2M1K - chains B and A of the 4 polymer chains in the assembly; structure by solution NMR.

[Chain B]
Molecule: Protein S100-A6
Source organism: Homo sapiens
UniProtKB: P06703 (S10A6_HUMAN); residue numbers follow UniProt; this construct covers 1-90
Amino-acid sequence (90 residues; each row starts with the number of its first residue):
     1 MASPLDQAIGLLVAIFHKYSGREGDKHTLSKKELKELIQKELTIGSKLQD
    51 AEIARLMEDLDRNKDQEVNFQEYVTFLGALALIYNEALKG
Disordered / not traced: 1
Differences from the reference sequence: engineered mutation Ser-3 (Cys in P06703)
Swiss-Prot annotation at these positions:
  - binding site (Ca(2+)): Thr-28, Glu-33, Asp-61, Asn-63, Asp-65, Glu-67, Glu-72
  - modified residue: Lys-40 (N6-acetyllysine), Ser-46 (Phosphoserine), Lys-47 (N6-acetyllysine)

[Chain A]
Molecule: Advanced glycosylation end product-specific receptor
Source organism: Homo sapiens
UniProtKB: Q15109 (RAGE_HUMAN); residues 23-121 here = UniProt positions 23-121
Amino-acid sequence (101 residues; row label = number of the first residue in the row):
    21 AMAQNITARIGEPLVLKCKGAPKKPPQRLEWKLNTGRTEAWKVLSPQGGG
    71 PWDSVARVLPNGSLFLPAVGIQDEGIFRCQAMNRNGKETKSNYRVRVYQI
   121 P
Differences from the reference sequence: expression tag (21-22)
Swiss-Prot annotation at these positions:
  - glycosylation (N-linked (GlcNAc...) asparagine): Asn-25, Asn-81
Disulfides: Cys-38/Cys-99

[How chain B and chain A interact]
Pairs across the interface (11):
  Thr-28(B) / Lys-107(A)
  Arg-62(B) / Asn-105(A)
  Asn-63(B) / Lys-44(A)
  Asn-63(B) / Arg-104(A)
  Asn-63(B) / Asn-105(A)
  Lys-64(B) / Lys-44(A)
  Asp-65(B) / Lys-44(A)
  Asp-65(B) / Lys-107(A)
  Asn-69(B) / Asn-105(A)
  Gln-71(B) / Gly-106(A)
  Glu-72(B) / Asn-105(A)
Also at the interface, not in a pair above, chain B (9 interface residues in all): Glu-67
Also at the interface, not in a pair above, chain A (6 interface residues in all): Asn-103

[Summary]
9 residues of chain B face 6 of chain A across their interface. From UniProt: 7 Ca2+-binding residues on chain
B.
Here chain B is Protein S100-A6 and chain A is Advanced glycosylation end product-specific receptor, both from
Homo sapiens. Entry 2M1K (Interaction of Human S100A6 (C3S) with V domain of Receptor for Advanced Glycation
End products (RAGE)) was determined by solution NMR.
